8POP - chains B and K of the 11 polymer chains in the assembly; structure by electron microscopy, 3.00 A resolution.

# Chain B
Protein: Terminase small subunit
Organism: Escherichia phage HK97
UniProtKB: Q9MBW4 (Q9MBW4_BPHK7); numbering as in UniProt (aligned over 1-161)
Chain sequence (161 residues; numbered 1 to 161; the number before each row is that of its first residue):
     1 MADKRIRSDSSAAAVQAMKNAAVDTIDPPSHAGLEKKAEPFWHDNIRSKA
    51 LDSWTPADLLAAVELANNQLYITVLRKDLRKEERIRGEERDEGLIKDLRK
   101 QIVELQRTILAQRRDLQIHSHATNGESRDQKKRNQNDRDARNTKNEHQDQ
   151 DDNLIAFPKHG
Not modelled in the structure: 1-23, 146-161
UniProt features mapped onto this chain:
  - region: Lys37 to Leu60 (Helix-turn-helix (HTH))
  - binding site (DNA): Lys96, Lys100, Arg107, Arg114, Arg128
From the paper describing this entry:
  - binding site for the 31-nt DNA strand (chain K): Arg7, Ser8, Lys96, Lys100, Arg107, Arg114, Arg128, Lys132
  - specificity-determining residues: Arg128
  - contacts within the chain: Glu126-Arg128 (salt bridge)
  - binding site for the 31-nt DNA strand: Arg128
  - mutagenesis - K4A, R5A, R7A, R128A: abolished binding to DNA
  - mutagenesis - K4A/R5A/R7A: decreased binding to DNA

# Chain K
Molecule: 31-nt DNA strand
Sequence (31 nucleotides; row label = number of the first residue in the row):
     7 ATTTAACGCTAACCCGATTTTTTTAGTTTTA
Not modelled in the structure: 7-9

# Chain B / chain K interface
Pairs across the interface (4; chain B residue first):
  Arg107(B) with DT28(K), salt bridge to the phosphate
  Arg114(B) with DT29(K), salt bridge to the phosphate
  Arg128(B) with DC20(K), base contact
  Lys132(B) with DA17(K), salt bridge to the phosphate
Interface residues without a listed pair, chain B (6 interface residues in all): Ala111, Asp129
Interface residues without a listed pair, chain K (7 interface residues in all): DA18, DC19, DC21

# In short
Chain B and chain K form an interface of 6 and 7 residues respectively; the contacts include 3 salt bridges.
Polar pairs include Arg107(B)-DT28(K), Arg114(B)-DT29(K) and Lys132(B)-DA17(K). The paper reports a binding
site for the 31-nt DNA strand (chain K) at Arg7(B), Ser8(B) and Lys96(B) among others; K4A, R5A and R7A of
chain B, among others, abolish binding to DNA; 5 substitutions were tested in all.
Here chain B is Terminase small subunit (Escherichia phage HK97) and chain K is a 31-nt DNA strand. Entry 8POP
(HK97 small terminase in complex with DNA) was determined by electron microscopy.
